Entry 4KTP (X-ray diffraction, 1.90 A resolution); this record covers chains A and B.

Chain A (and B):
Name: Glycoside hydrolase family 65 central catalytic
Organism: Bacillus selenitireducens
Notes: EC 2.4.1.-; chain B of this document is another copy of the same molecule, construct and numbering; everything in this record applies to it too
UniProtKB: D6XZ22 (D6XZ22_BACIE); numbering as in UniProt (aligned over 1-761)
Amino-acid sequence (769 residues; row label = number of the first residue in the row):
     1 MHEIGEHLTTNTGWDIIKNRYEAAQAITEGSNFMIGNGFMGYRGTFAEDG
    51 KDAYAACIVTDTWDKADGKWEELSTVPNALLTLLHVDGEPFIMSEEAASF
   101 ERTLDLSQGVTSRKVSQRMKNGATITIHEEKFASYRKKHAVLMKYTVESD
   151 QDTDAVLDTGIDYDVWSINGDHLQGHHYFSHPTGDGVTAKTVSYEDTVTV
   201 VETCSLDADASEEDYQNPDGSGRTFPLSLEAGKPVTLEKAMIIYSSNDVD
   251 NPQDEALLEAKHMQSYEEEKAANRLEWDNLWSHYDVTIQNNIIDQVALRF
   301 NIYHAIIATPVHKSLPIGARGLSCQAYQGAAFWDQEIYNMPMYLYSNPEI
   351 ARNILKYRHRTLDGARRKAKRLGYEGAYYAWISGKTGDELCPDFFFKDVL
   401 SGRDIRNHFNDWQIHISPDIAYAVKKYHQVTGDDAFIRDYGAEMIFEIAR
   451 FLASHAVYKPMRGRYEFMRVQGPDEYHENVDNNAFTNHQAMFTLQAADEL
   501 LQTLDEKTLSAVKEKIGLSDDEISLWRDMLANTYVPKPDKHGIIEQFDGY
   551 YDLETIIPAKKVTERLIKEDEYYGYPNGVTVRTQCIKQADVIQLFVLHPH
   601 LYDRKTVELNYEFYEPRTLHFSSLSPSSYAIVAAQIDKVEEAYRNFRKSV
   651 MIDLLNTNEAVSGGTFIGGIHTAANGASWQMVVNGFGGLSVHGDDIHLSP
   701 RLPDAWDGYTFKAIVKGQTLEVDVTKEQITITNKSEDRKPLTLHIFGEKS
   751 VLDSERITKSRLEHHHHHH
Not modelled in the structure: 768-769 (chain B: 762-769)
Sequence notes: engineered mutation Pro-226 (Ser in D6XZ22); expression tag (762-769)
Residues lining bound ligands: beta-D-glucopyranose (BGC): Ala-319, Arg-320, Tyr-327, Phe-332, Trp-333, Asp-334, Trp-381, Glu-475, Lys-587, Gln-588, Ser-622, Leu-624
Curated features (UniProtKB/Swiss-Prot):
  - active site: Glu-475 (Proton donor)
  - binding site (glycerol): Tyr-327, Gln-328
  - binding site (substrate): Trp-333, Asp-334, Lys-587, Gln-588
  - mutagenesis: Tyr-327 (Y327F: Abolishes both phosphorylase and hydrolase activities), Trp-381 (W381F: Impaired phosphorylase activity without affecting the hydrolase activity), Glu-475 (E475A/Q: Loss of function), Tyr-572 (Y572F: Impairs both phosphorylase and hydrolase activities), Lys-587 (K587A: Abolishes both phosphorylase and hydrolase activities)

Chain A / chain B interface:
Pairs across the interface (62):
  Gly-373(A) / Arg-462(B)  hydrogen bond (backbone-side chain)
  Glu-375(A) / Met-461(B)
  Phe-394(A) / Arg-582(B)
  Leu-400(A) / Ser-401(B)
  Ser-401(A) / Leu-400(B)
  Ser-401(A) / Ile-567(B)
  Arg-403(A) / Leu-400(B)
  Arg-403(A) / Arg-565(B)  hydrogen bond (side chain-backbone)
  Arg-403(A) / Leu-566(B)
  Arg-403(A) / Ile-567(B)
  Arg-403(A) / Glu-571(B)  salt bridge
  Arg-403(A) / Asn-577(B)
  Arg-403(A) / Val-579(B)
  Asp-404(A) / Asn-577(B)  hydrogen bond (backbone-side chain)
  Asp-404(A) / Arg-582(B)  hydrogen bond (backbone-side chain)
  Ile-405(A) / Asn-577(B)
  Arg-406(A) / Arg-582(B)
  Trp-412(A) / Asn-479(B)
  Ala-453(A) / Met-461(B)
  Ser-454(A) / Lys-459(B)  hydrogen bond (backbone-side chain)
  Ser-454(A) / Met-461(B)
  His-455(A) / Lys-459(B)  hydrogen bond (backbone-side chain)
  Ala-456(A) / Lys-459(B)  hydrogen bond (backbone-side chain)
  Val-457(A) / Val-457(B)  hydrophobic
  Val-457(A) / Tyr-458(B)
  Val-457(A) / Lys-459(B)
  Tyr-458(A) / Val-457(B)
  Tyr-458(A) / Tyr-458(B)  hydrogen bond (backbone-backbone)
  Lys-459(A) / Ser-454(B)  hydrogen bond (side chain-backbone)
  Lys-459(A) / His-455(B)  hydrogen bond (side chain-backbone)
  Lys-459(A) / Ala-456(B)  hydrogen bond (side chain-backbone)
  Lys-459(A) / Val-457(B)
  Pro-460(A) / Leu-525(B)  hydrophobic
  Met-461(A) / Glu-375(B)
  Met-461(A) / Ala-453(B)
  Met-461(A) / Ser-454(B)
  Met-461(A) / Glu-522(B)
  Met-461(A) / Leu-525(B)  hydrophobic
  Arg-462(A) / Gly-373(B)  hydrogen bond (side chain-backbone)
  Met-468(A) / Met-468(B)  hydrophobic
  Arg-469(A) / Asn-479(B)  hydrogen bond
  Arg-469(A) / Asp-481(B)  salt bridge
  Asn-479(A) / Trp-412(B)
  Asn-479(A) / Arg-469(B)  hydrogen bond
  Asn-479(A) / Asn-479(B)  hydrogen bond
  Asp-481(A) / Arg-469(B)  salt bridge
  Glu-522(A) / Met-461(B)
  Leu-525(A) / Pro-460(B)  hydrophobic
  Leu-525(A) / Met-461(B)  hydrophobic
  Arg-565(A) / Arg-403(B)  hydrogen bond (backbone-side chain)
  Leu-566(A) / Arg-403(B)
  Ile-567(A) / Ser-401(B)
  Ile-567(A) / Arg-403(B)
  Glu-571(A) / Arg-403(B)  salt bridge
  Pro-576(A) / Pro-576(B)  hydrophobic
  Asn-577(A) / Arg-403(B)
  Asn-577(A) / Asp-404(B)  hydrogen bond (side chain-backbone)
  Asn-577(A) / Ile-405(B)
  Val-579(A) / Arg-403(B)
  Arg-582(A) / Phe-394(B)
  Arg-582(A) / Asp-404(B)  hydrogen bond (side chain-backbone)
  Arg-582(A) / Arg-406(B)
Other interface residues (no listed pair), chain A (38 interface residues in all): Tyr-374, Arg-450, Tyr-465, Tyr-575
Other interface residues (no listed pair), chain B (38 interface residues in all): Tyr-374, Arg-450, Tyr-465, Tyr-575

In short:
Chain A and chain B each contribute 38 residues to their interface; the contacts include 18 hydrogen bonds and
4 salt bridges. Polar contacts include Arg-403(A)/Glu-571(B), Arg-469(A)/Asp-481(B) and Gly-373(A)/Arg-462(B).
Bound to chain A: beta-D-glucopyranose.
Chain A and chain B are both Glycoside hydrolase family 65 central catalytic (Bacillus selenitireducens); the
structure, Crystal structure of 2-O-alpha-glucosylglycerol phosphorylase in complex with glucose, was
determined by X-ray diffraction together with 4KTR from the same study.
